4OST - chains A and J of the 3 polymer chains in the assembly; structure by X-ray diffraction, 2.00 A resolution.

[Chain A]
Protein: Hax3
Source organism: Xanthomonas campestris pv. armoraciae
UniProt: Q3ZD72 (Q3ZD72_XANCA); numbering as in UniProt (aligned over 231-720)
Chain sequence (499 residues; each row starts with the number of its first residue):
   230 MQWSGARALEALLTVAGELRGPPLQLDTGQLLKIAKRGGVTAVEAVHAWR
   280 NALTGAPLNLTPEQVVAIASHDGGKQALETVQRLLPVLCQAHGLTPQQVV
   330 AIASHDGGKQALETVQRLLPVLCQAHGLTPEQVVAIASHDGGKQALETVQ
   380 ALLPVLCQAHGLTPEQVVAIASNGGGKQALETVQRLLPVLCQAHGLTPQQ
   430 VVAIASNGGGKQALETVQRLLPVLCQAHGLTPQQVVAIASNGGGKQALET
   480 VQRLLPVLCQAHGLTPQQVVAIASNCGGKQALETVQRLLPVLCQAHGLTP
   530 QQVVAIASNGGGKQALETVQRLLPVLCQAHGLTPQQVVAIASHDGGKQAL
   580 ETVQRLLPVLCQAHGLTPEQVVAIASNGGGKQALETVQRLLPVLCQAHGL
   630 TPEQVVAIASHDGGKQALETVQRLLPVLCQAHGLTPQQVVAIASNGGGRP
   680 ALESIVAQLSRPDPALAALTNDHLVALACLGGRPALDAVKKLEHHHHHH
Unresolved in the structure: 230, 724-728
Construct notes: expression tag (230, 721-728); engineered mutation His300 (Asn in Q3ZD72), Asp301 (Ile in Q3ZD72), His368 (Asn in Q3ZD72), Asp369 (Ile in Q3ZD72), Asn402 (His in Q3ZD72), Gly403 (Asp in Q3ZD72), Asn436 (His in Q3ZD72), Gly437 (Asp in Q3ZD72), Asn470 (His in Q3ZD72), Gly471 (Asp in Q3ZD72), Cys505 (Ser in Q3ZD72), Gly539 (Ser in Q3ZD72), His572 (Asn in Q3ZD72), Asp573 (Ser in Q3ZD72), Asn606 (His in Q3ZD72), Gly607 (Asp in Q3ZD72), His640 (Asn in Q3ZD72), Asp641 (Ile in Q3ZD72)

[Chain J]
Molecule: 17-nt DNA strand
Sequence (17 nucleotides; numbered -14 to 2; the number before each row is that of its first residue; numbers below 1 keep their minus sign (DA-14 is residue -14)):
   -14 AGAGAGATAAAGGGACA

[Chain A / chain J interface]
Contacting residue pairs (5):
  Lys262(A) with DA-5(J), salt bridge to the phosphate
  Lys265(A) with DA-4(J), salt bridge to the phosphate
  Arg266(A) with DA-4(J), base contact; DG-3(J), hydrogen bond to the base; DG-2(J), base contact
Other interface residues (no listed pair), chain A (9 interface residues in all): Asp301, His334, Asp335, Asp369, Asp573, Asp641
Other interface residues (no listed pair), chain J (7 interface residues in all): DG-11, DG-9, DA-6

[Overview]
Chain A and chain J form an interface of 9 and 7 residues respectively; the contacts include 1 hydrogen bond
and 2 salt bridges. Polar pairs include Arg266(A)-DG-3(J), Lys262(A)-DA-5(J) and Lys265(A)-DA-4(J).
Here chain A is Hax3 (Xanthomonas campestris pv. armoraciae) and chain J is a 17-nt DNA strand. Entry 4OST
(Crystal structure of the S505C mutant of TAL effector dHax3) was determined by X-ray diffraction, deposited
together with 4OSH, 4OSI, 4OSJ, 4OSK, 4OSL, 4OSM and 9 further entries.
